PDB entry 3SUN | X-ray diffraction, 2.42 A resolution | chains A and P of the 3 polymer chains in the assembly

== Chain A ==
Protein: DNA polymerase
Source organism: Enterobacteria phage RB69
Notes: EC 2.7.7.7
UniProt: Q38087 (DPOL_BPR69); numbering as in UniProt (aligned over 1-895)
Sequence (895 residues; row label = number of the first residue in the row):
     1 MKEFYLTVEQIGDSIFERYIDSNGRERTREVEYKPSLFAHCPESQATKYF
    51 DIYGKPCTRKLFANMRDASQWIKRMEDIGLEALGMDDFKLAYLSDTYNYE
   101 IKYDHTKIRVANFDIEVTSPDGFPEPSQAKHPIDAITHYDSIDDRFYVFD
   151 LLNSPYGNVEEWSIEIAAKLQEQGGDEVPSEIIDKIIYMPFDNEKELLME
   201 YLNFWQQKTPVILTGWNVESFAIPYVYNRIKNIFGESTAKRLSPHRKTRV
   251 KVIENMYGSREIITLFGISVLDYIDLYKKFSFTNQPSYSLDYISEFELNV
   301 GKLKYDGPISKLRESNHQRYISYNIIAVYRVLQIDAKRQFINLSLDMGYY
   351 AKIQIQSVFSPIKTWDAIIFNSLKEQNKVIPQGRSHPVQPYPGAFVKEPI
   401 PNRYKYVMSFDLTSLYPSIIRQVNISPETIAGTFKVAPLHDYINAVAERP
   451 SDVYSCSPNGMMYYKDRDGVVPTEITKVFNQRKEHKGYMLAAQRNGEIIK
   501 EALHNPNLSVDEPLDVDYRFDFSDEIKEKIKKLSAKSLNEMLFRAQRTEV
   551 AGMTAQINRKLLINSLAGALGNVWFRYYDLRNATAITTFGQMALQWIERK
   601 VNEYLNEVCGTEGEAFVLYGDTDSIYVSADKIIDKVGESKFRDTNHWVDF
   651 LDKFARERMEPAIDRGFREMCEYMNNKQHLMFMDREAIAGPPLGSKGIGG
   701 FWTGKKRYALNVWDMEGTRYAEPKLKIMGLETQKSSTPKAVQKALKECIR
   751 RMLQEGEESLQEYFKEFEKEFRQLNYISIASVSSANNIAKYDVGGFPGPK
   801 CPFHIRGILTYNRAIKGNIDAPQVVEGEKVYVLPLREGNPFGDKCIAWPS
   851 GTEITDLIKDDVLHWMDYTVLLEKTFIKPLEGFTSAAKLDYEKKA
Construct notes: engineered mutation Ala222 (Asp in Q38087), Ala327 (Asp in Q38087), Ala567 (Tyr in Q38087)
Bound ions: Ca2+ site 1 near Glu116 (its only coordinating residue here); Ca2+ site 2: Asp411, Leu412, Asp623 (together with dTTP); Ca2+ site 3: Asp411, Asp623 (together with dTTP); Ca2+ site 4: Asn505, Asn507, Lys531
Ligand contacts: dTTP (TTP): Asp411, Leu412, Thr413, Ser414, Leu415, Tyr416, Pro417, Arg482, Lys486, Lys560, Leu561, Asn564, Thr622, Asp623
Swiss-Prot annotation at these positions:
  - region: Thr248 to Thr264 (Beta hairpin), Lys705 to Tyr708 (Binding of DNA in B-conformation)
  - binding site (Mg(2+)): Asp114, Glu116, Asp411, Leu412, Asp623
  - binding site (substrate): Ser414 to Tyr416, Arg482, Lys560
  - site: Asp621 (Optimization of metal coordination by the polymerase active site), Lys706 (Optimization of metal coordination by the polymerase active site), Asp714 (Essential for viral replication)
What the authors report for this chain:
  - mutagenesis - Y567A: unchanged binding to rUTP
  - mutagenesis - D222A/D327A: abolished catalytic activity (citing earlier work)

== Chain P ==
Molecule: 13-nt DNA strand
Sequence (13 nucleotides; row label = number of the first residue in the row):
   103 AATTAATTAATTX
Modified / non-standard residues: 2DA (2',3'-dideoxyadenosine-5'-monophosphate) at position 115

== Interface between chain A and chain P ==
Pairs across the interface (30):
  Asn284(A) with DT113(P), hydrogen bond to the phosphate
  Asp621(A) with 2DA_115(P), sugar contact
  Thr622(A) with 2DA_115(P), sugar contact
  Lys706(A) with DT114(P), hydrogen bond to the base; 2DA_115(P), sugar contact
  Tyr708(A) with 2DA_115(P), hydrogen bond to the phosphate
  Met728(A) with DT114(P), phosphate contact; 2DA_115(P), phosphate contact
  Gly729(A) with DT113(P), phosphate contact; DT114(P), hydrogen bond to the phosphate
  Gln733(A) with DT113(P), phosphate contact; DT114(P), phosphate contact
  Lys734(A) with DA112(P), sugar contact; DT113(P), phosphate contact
  Ser735(A) with DA112(P), phosphate contact; DT113(P), hydrogen bond to the phosphate
  Ser736(A) with DA112(P), sugar contact
  Ser783(A) with DA111(P), phosphate contact; DA112(P), phosphate contact
  Ser784(A) with DA111(P), phosphate contact; DA112(P), hydrogen bond to the phosphate
  Asn786(A) with DA111(P), hydrogen bond to the phosphate
  Asn787(A) with DT110(P), phosphate contact
  Lys790(A) with DT110(P), salt bridge to the phosphate
  Tyr791(A) with DT109(P), hydrogen bond to the phosphate; DT110(P), hydrogen bond to the phosphate
  Lys800(A) with DA108(P), hydrogen bond to the base; DT109(P), hydrogen bond to the sugar
  His804(A) with DT110(P), phosphate contact; DA111(P), salt bridge to the phosphate
Interface residues without a listed pair, chain A (26 interface residues in all): Asp623, Tyr626, Ile727, Val782, Ala785, Pro802, Lys829

== In short ==
26 residues of chain A face 8 of chain P across their interface; the contacts include 11 hydrogen bonds and 2
salt bridges. Polar pairs include Lys706(A)-DT114(P), Lys800(A)-DA108(P) and Lys800(A)-DT109(P). Ligands of
chain A: dTTP. From the paper: D222A/D327A of chain A abolish catalytic activity; Y567A of chain A leaves
binding to rUTP unchanged.
Here chain A is DNA polymerase (Enterobacteria phage RB69) and chain P is a 13-nt DNA strand. Entry 3SUN (RB69
DNA Polymerase (Y567A) Ternary Complex with dTTP Opposite 2AP (AT rich sequence)) was determined by X-ray
diffraction (same publication as 3SQ2, 3SQ4, 3SUO, 3SUP and 3SUQ).
